Entry 3TI7 (X-ray diffraction, 2.00 A resolution); this record covers chain A.

== Chain A ==
Molecule: Basic extracellular subtilisin-like protease BprV
Organism: Dichelobacter nodosus
Notes: EC 3.4.21.-
Reference sequence: A5EVD0 (A5EVD0_DICNV); residues 1-344 here correspond to UniProt positions 133-476 (UniProt number = residue number + 132)
Chain sequence (352 residues; each row starts with the number of its first residue):
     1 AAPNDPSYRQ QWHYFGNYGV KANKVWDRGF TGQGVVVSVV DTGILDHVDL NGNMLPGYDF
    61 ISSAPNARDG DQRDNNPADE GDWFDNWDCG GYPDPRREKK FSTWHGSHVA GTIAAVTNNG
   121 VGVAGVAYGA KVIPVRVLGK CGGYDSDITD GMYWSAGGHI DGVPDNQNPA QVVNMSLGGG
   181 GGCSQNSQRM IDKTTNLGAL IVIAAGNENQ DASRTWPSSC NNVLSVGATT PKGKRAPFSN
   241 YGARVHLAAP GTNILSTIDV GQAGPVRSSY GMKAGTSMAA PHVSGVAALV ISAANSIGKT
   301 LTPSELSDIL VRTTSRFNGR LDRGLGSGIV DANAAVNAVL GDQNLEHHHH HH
Disordered / not traced: 1, 342-352
Sequence notes: expression tag (345-352)
Cystine bridges: Cys89-Cys141, Cys183-Cys220
Bound ions: Ca2+ site 1: Asp5, Asp49, Val116, Asn119, Val121, Val123; Ca2+ site 2: Asp59, Asp69, Asp74, Asn76; Ca2+ site 3: Asp69, Asp71, Gln72, Asp74
From the paper describing this entry:
  - catalytic residues: Asp41, His105, Ser277
  - specificity-determining residues: Gly180, Gly182 (proposed by the authors, not directly observed)

== Summary ==
The Ca2+ site 1 is built by Asp5, Asp49, Val116, Asn119, Val121 and Val123. Asp59, Asp69, Asp74 and Asn76 form
the Ca2+ site 2. The paper reports catalytic residues Asp41, His105 and Ser277; specificity determinants
Gly180 and Gly182.
Chain A is Basic extracellular subtilisin-like protease BprV (Dichelobacter nodosus); the structure, Crystal
structure of the basic protease BprV from the ovine footrot pathogen, Dichelobacter nodosus, was determined by
X-ray diffraction, deposited together with 3TI9.
